Entry 7X7U (electron microscopy, 3.77 A resolution); this record covers chains L and H of the 7 polymer chains in the assembly.

Chain L:
Protein: X10 light chain
Organism: Mus musculus
Amino-acid sequence (111 residues; each row starts with the number of its first residue):
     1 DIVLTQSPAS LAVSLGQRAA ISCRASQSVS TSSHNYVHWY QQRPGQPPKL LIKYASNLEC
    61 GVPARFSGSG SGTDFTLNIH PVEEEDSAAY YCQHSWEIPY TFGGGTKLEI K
Disulfide bonds: C23-C92

Chain H:
Protein: X10 heavy chain
Organism: Mus musculus
Amino-acid sequence (121 residues; row label = number of the first residue in the row):
     1 EVQLQQSGPE LVKPGASVKI SCKTSGYTFT EYTLHWVKQS HGKSLEWIGG FDPNFGGATY
    61 NLKFEDKATL TVDKSSNTAY MELRSLTSED SAVFYCARGD YGTSYAYFDF WGQGTTLTVS
   121 S
Disulfide bonds: C22-C96

Chain L / chain H interface:
Residue-residue contacts (28; chain L residue first):
  H38(L) with A106(H), hydrogen bond (side chain-backbone)
  Y40(L) with Y107(H); F108(H), hydrogen bond (side chain-backbone)
  Q42(L) with Q39(H), hydrogen bond
  Q46(L) with Y95(H), hydrogen bond (backbone-side chain)
  P47(L) with Y95(H); G112(H)
  P48(L) with Y95(H); W111(H)
  K49(L) with D109(H)
  K53(L) with Y107(H)
  Y54(L) with A106(H); Y107(H), hydrophobic
  Y91(L) with Q39(H), hydrogen bond; L45(H), hydrophobic
  Q93(L) with A106(H); F108(H)
  S95(L) with A106(H)
  I98(L) with W47(H); T59(H); Y105(H)
  P99(L) with N61(H)
  Y100(L) with W47(H); Y105(H), hydrogen bond (side chain-backbone)
  F102(L) with L45(H); F108(H), hydrophobic
  G103(L) with S44(H), hydrogen bond (backbone-side chain)
  G104(L) with S44(H)
Also at the interface, not in a pair above, chain L (19 interface residues in all): L50
Also at the interface, not in a pair above, chain H (17 interface residues in all): V37, K43, E46

Summary:
The interface between chain L and chain H involves 19 residues on one side and 17 on the other; the contacts
include 7 hydrogen bonds. Among the polar pairs are H38(L)-A106(H), Y40(L)-F108(H) and Q42(L)-Q39(H).
Chain L is X10 light chain and chain H is X10 heavy chain, both from Mus musculus; the structure, Cryo-EM
structure of SARS-CoV-2 Delta variant spike protein in complex with three nAbs X01, X10 and ..., was
determined by electron microscopy (same publication as 7X7T and 7X7V).
